2CTC - chain A; structure by X-ray diffraction, 1.40 A resolution.

Chain A:
Protein: Carboxypeptidase A
From: Bos taurus
Notes: EC 3.4.17.1
Reference sequence: P00730 (CBPA1_BOVIN); residues 1-307 here correspond to UniProt positions 111-417 (UniProt number = residue number + 110)
Sequence (307 residues; each row starts with the number of its first residue):
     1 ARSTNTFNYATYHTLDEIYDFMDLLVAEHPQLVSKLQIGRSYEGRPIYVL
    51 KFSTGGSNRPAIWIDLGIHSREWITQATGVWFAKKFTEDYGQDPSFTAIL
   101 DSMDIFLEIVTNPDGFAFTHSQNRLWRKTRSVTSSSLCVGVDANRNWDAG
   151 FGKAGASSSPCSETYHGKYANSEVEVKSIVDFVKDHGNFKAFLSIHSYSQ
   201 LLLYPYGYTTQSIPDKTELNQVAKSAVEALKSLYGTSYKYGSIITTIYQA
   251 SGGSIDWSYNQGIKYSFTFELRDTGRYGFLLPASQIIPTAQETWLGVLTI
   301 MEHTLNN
Cystine bridges: Cys-138/Cys-161
Ion coordination: Zn2+: His-69, Glu-72, His-196
Ligand contacts: alpha-hydroxy-beta-phenyl-propionic acid (HFA): His-69, Arg-127, Asn-144, Arg-145, His-196, Ile-243, Ile-247, Tyr-248, Ala-250, Gly-253, Ser-254, Ile-255, Thr-268, Glu-270
UniProt features mapped onto this chain:
  - active site: Glu-270 (Proton donor/acceptor)
  - binding site (substrate): His-69 to Glu-72, Arg-127, Asn-144, Arg-145, Ser-197, Tyr-198, Tyr-248
  - binding site (Zn(2+)): His-69, Glu-72, His-196

Summary:
Ligands of chain A: alpha-hydroxy-beta-phenyl-propionic acid. The Zn2+ site is built by His-69, Glu-72 and
His-196. From UniProt: active-site residue Glu-270, 10 substrate-binding residues and 3 Zn2+-binding residues.
Chain A is Carboxypeptidase A (Bos taurus); the structure, The high resolution crystal structure of the
complex between carboxypeptidase A and L-phenyl lactate, was determined by X-ray diffraction together with
2CTB from the same study.
